8JNF - chains F and J of the 16 polymer chains in the assembly; structure by electron microscopy, 6.91 A resolution (low resolution: residue-level contacts below are approximate; hydrogen-bond / salt-bridge calls are withheld).

[Chain F]
Name: Histone H4
Organism: Homo sapiens
UniProtKB: P62805 (H4_HUMAN); residues 0-102 here correspond to UniProt positions 1-103 (UniProt number = residue number + 1)
Amino-acid sequence (106 residues; numbered -3 to 102; the number before each row is that of its first residue; numbers below 1 keep their minus sign (Gly-3 is residue -3)):
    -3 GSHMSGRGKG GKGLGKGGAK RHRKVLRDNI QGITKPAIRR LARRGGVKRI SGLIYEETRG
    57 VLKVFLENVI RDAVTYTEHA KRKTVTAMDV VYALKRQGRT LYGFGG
Disordered / not traced: -3 to 15
Sequence notes: expression tag (-3 to -1)
Curated features (UniProtKB/Swiss-Prot):
  - DNA-binding region: Lys16 to Lys20
  - modified residue: Ser1 (N-acetylserine), Arg3 (Asymmetric dimethylarginine), Lys5 (N6-(2-hydroxyisobutyryl)lysine), Lys8 (N6-(2-hydroxyisobutyryl)lysine), Lys12 (N6-(2-hydroxyisobutyryl)lysine), Lys16 (N6-(2-hydroxyisobutyryl)lysine), Lys20 (N6,N6,N6-trimethyllysine), Lys31 (N6-(2-hydroxyisobutyryl)lysine), Lys44 (N6-(2-hydroxyisobutyryl)lysine), Ser47 (Phosphoserine), Tyr51 (Phosphotyrosine), Lys59 (N6-(2-hydroxyisobutyryl)lysine), Lys77 (N6-(2-hydroxyisobutyryl)lysine), Lys79 (N6-(2-hydroxyisobutyryl)lysine), Thr80 (Phosphothreonine), Tyr88 (Phosphotyrosine), Lys91 (N6-(2-hydroxyisobutyryl)lysine)
  - cross-link (Glycyl lysine isopeptide (Lys-Gly)): Lys12 (interchain with G-Cter in SUMO2), Lys20 (interchain with G-Cter in SUMO2), Lys31 (interchain with G-Cter in SUMO2), Lys59 (interchain with G-Cter in SUMO2), Lys79 (interchain with G-Cter in SUMO2), Lys91 (interchain with G-Cter in SUMO2)

[Chain J]
Molecule: 153-nt DNA strand
Organism: synthetic construct
Sequence (153 nucleotides; numbered -29 to 123; the number before each row is that of its first residue; numbers below 1 keep their minus sign (DT-29 is residue -29)):
   -29 TGGCCGTTTT CGTTGTTTTT TTCTGTCTCG TGCCTGGTGT CTTGGGTGTA ATCCCCTTGG
    31 CGGTTAAAAC GCGGGGGACA GCGCGTACGT GCGTTTAAGC GGTGCTAGAG CTGTCTACGA
    91 CCAATTGAGC GGCCTCGGCA CCGGGATTCT GAT
Disordered / not traced: -29 to 0

[How chain F and chain J interact]
Pairs across the interface (13; chain F residue first):
  Lys16(F) with DA77(J)
  Arg45(F) with DC58(J); DG59(J)
  Ile46(F) with DC58(J); DG59(J)
  Ser47(F) with DC58(J)
  Gly48(F) with DC58(J)
  Arg78(F) with DA79(J); DG80(J)
  Lys79(F) with DG78(J); DA79(J)
  Thr80(F) with DG78(J); DA79(J)
Other interface residues (no listed pair), chain F (11 interface residues in all): Arg39, Lys44, Lys77
Other interface residues (no listed pair), chain J (7 interface residues in all): DT60

[Overview]
11 residues of chain F and 7 residues of chain J are in contact. From UniProt: a DNA-binding region on chain
F.
Chain F is Histone H4 (Homo sapiens) and chain J is a 153-nt DNA strand (synthetic construct); the structure,
The cryo-EM structure of the RAD51 filament bound to the nucleosome, was determined by electron microscopy
(same publication as 8JND, 8JNE, 8XBT, 8XBU and 8XBW).
